7JYY - chains A and E of the 3 polymer chains in the assembly; structure by X-ray diffraction, 2.05 A resolution.

[Chain A]
Protein: 2'-O-methyltransferase
Source organism: Severe acute respiratory syndrome coronavirus 2
Notes: EC 2.1.1.-
UniProtKB: P0DTD1 (R1AB_SARS2); residues 6799-7096 here = UniProt positions 6799-7096
Chain sequence (300 residues; numbered 6797 to 7096; the number before each row is that of its first residue):
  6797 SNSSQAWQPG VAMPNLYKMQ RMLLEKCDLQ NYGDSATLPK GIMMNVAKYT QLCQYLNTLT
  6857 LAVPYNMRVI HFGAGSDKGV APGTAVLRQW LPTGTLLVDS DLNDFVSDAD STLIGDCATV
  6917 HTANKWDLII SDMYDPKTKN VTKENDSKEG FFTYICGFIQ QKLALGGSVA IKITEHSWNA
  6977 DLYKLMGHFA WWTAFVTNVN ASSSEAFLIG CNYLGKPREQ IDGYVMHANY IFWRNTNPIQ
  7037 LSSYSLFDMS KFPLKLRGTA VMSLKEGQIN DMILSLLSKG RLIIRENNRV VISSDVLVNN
Differences from the reference sequence: expression tag (6797-6798)
Swiss-Prot annotation at these positions:
  - active site: Lys6844, Asp6928, Lys6968, Glu7001
  - mutagenesis: Asp6928 (D6928A: Complete loss of virus replication in human respiratory cells), Lys6968 (K6968A: Complete loss of virus replication in human respiratory cells)
Metal / ion sites: Na+: Arg6884, Gln6885, Leu6887; Mg2+ near Asn6996 (its only coordinating residue here)
Small-molecule neighbours: S-adenosylmethionine (SAM): Asn6841, Tyr6845, His6867, Gly6869, Ala6870, Gly6871, Ser6872, Ala6877, Pro6878, Gly6879, Asp6897, Leu6898, Asn6899, Gly6911, Asp6912, Cys6913, Asp6928, Met6929, Tyr6930, Asp6931, Phe6947
Reported in the primary citation:
  - binding site for the 7-nt RNA strand (chain E): Tyr6828, Asp6873, Lys6874, Tyr6930
  - binding site for S-adenosylmethionine: Asn6841
  - Mg2+ coordination: Asn6996
  - mutagenesis - D6873A, D6873G: decreased catalytic activity on Mn2+
  - mutagenesis - D6873DEL/K6874DEL: decreased catalytic activity
  - mutagenesis - D6873A, D6873G: decreased catalytic activity on Mg2+

[Chain E]
Molecule: 7-nt RNA strand
Sequence (7 nucleotides; numbered 0 to 6; the number before each row is that of its first residue; numbering starts at 0):
     0 XAUUAAA
Not modelled in the structure: 5-6
Modified positions: M7G (7N-methyl-8-hydroguanosine-5'-diphosphate) at position 0

[Interface between chain A and chain E]
Contacting residue pairs - 32 pairs, chain A then chain E:
  Lys6822(A) - M7G_0(E)
  Cys6823(A) - M7G_0(E)
  Asp6824(A) - M7G_0(E)
  Leu6825(A) - M7G_0(E)
  Tyr6828(A) - M7G_0(E)
  Ser6831(A) - U3(E)  hydrogen bond to the sugar
  Ala6832(A) - U3(E)  base contact
  Leu6834(A) - U3(E)  base contact
  Met6840(A) - U2(E)  phosphate contact
  Met6840(A) - U3(E)  sugar contact
  Asn6841(A) - U2(E)  sugar contact
  Lys6844(A) - A1(E)  hydrogen bond to the phosphate
  Lys6844(A) - U2(E)  salt bridge to the phosphate
  Ser6872(A) - U2(E)  sugar contact
  Asp6873(A) - U2(E)  hydrogen bond to the sugar
  Lys6874(A) - U2(E)  sugar contact
  Lys6874(A) - U3(E)  salt bridge to the phosphate
  Tyr6930(A) - M7G_0(E)
  Tyr6930(A) - A1(E)  base contact
  Pro6932(A) - A1(E)  base contact
  Lys6935(A) - M7G_0(E)
  Lys6935(A) - A1(E)  salt bridge to the phosphate
  Lys6968(A) - A1(E)  hydrogen bond to the sugar
  Thr6970(A) - M7G_0(E)
  Glu6971(A) - M7G_0(E)
  His6972(A) - M7G_0(E)
  Ser6973(A) - M7G_0(E)
  Asn6996(A) - U2(E)  phosphate contact
  Ser6999(A) - M7G_0(E)
  Ser6999(A) - A1(E)  hydrogen bond to the phosphate
  Ser7000(A) - M7G_0(E)
  Glu7001(A) - A1(E)  sugar contact
Other interface residues (no listed pair), chain A (28 interface residues in all): Asp6928, Val6937

[Summary]
Chain A and chain E form an interface of 28 and 4 residues respectively; the contacts include 5 hydrogen bonds
and 3 salt bridges. Polar contacts include Ser6831(A)-U3(E), Asp6873(A)-U2(E) and Lys6968(A)-A1(E). The paper
reports a binding site for the 7-nt RNA strand (chain E) at Tyr6828(A), Asp6873(A) and Lys6874(A) among
others; D6873A and D6873G of chain A reduce catalytic activity on Mn2+.
Chain A is 2'-O-methyltransferase (Severe acute respiratory syndrome coronavirus 2) and chain E is a 7-nt RNA
strand; the structure, Crystal Structure of SARS-CoV-2 Nsp16/10 Heterodimer in Complex with
(m7GpppA)pUpUpApApA (Cap-0) and S-Adenosylmethionine (SAM), was determined by X-ray diffraction, deposited
together with 7L6R and 7L6T.
